PDB entry 1JEY | X-ray diffraction, 2.50 A resolution | chains D and A of the 4 polymer chains in the assembly

# Chain D
Molecule: 34-nt DNA strand
Sequence (34 nucleotides; numbered 1 to 34; the number before each row is that of its first residue):
     1 CGCGCCCAGCTTTCCCAGCTAATAAACTAAAAAC
Not modelled in the structure: 1-3

# Chain A
Protein: Ku70
From: Homo sapiens
UniProt: P12956 (KU70_HUMAN); residues 1-609 here correspond to UniProt positions 0-608 (UniProt number = residue number - 1)
Amino-acid sequence (609 residues; numbered 1 to 609; the number before each row is that of its first residue):
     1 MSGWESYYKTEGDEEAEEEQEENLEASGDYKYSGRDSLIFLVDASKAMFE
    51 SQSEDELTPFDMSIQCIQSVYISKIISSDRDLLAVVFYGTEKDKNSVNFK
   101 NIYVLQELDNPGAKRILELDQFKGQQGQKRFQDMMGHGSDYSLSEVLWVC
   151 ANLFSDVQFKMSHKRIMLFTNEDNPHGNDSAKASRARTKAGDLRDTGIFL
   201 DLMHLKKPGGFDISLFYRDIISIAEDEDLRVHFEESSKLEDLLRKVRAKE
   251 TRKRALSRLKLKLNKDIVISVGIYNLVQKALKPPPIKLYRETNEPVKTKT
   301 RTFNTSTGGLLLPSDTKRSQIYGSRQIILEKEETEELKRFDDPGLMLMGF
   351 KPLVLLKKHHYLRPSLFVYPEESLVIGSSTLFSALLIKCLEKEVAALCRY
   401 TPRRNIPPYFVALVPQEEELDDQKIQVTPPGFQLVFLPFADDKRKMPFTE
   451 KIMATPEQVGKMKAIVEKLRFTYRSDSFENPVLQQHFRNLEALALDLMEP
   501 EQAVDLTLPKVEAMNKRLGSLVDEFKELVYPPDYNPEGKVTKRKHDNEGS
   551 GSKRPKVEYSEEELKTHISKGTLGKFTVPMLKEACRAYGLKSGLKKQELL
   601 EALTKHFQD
Not modelled in the structure: 1-33, 223-230, 535-609

# Chain D / chain A interface
Residue-residue contacts (13):
  DA26(D) / Lys-282(A)  salt bridge to the phosphate
  DC27(D) / Pro-285(A)  phosphate contact
  DA29(D) / Thr-300(A)  phosphate contact
  DA31(D) / Arg-403(A)  hydrogen bond to the sugar
  DA32(D) / Arg-403(A)  phosphate contact
  DA32(D) / Arg-404(A)  hydrogen bond to the phosphate
  DA33(D) / Ala-255(A)  phosphate contact
  DA33(D) / Leu-256(A)  sugar contact
  DA33(D) / Ser-257(A)  sugar contact
  DA33(D) / Arg-258(A)  phosphate contact
  DC34(D) / Arg-254(A)  phosphate contact
  DC34(D) / Ala-255(A)  phosphate contact
  DC34(D) / Arg-258(A)  salt bridge to the phosphate
Also at the interface, not in a pair above, chain D (9 interface residues in all): DT23, DA25
Also at the interface, not in a pair above, chain A (13 interface residues in all): Gly-34, Lys-279, Arg-444

# In short
Chain D and chain A form an interface of 9 and 13 residues respectively, with 2 hydrogen bonds and 2 salt
bridges. Polar pairs include DA31(D)/Arg-403(A), DA32(D)/Arg-404(A) and DA26(D)/Lys-282(A).
Chain D is a 34-nt DNA strand and chain A is Ku70 (Homo sapiens); the structure, Crystal Structure of the Ku
heterodimer bound to DNA, was determined by X-ray diffraction together with 1JEQ from the same study.
